Entry 8H40 (electron microscopy, 3.60 A resolution); this record covers chains 2 and G of the 11 polymer chains in the assembly.

# Chain 2
Molecule: 125-nt DNA strand
Sequence (125 nucleotides; each row starts with the number of its first residue):
     1 CCTGCATCCG TGAGTCGAGG GTAATAACAG AAAAATTTTC CTGAATTTTG TATAAGTAGC
    61 TACAAAATTC TCGTATTAAT GCGTTTTTTG CATAGAGAAT ATGCGTTTTT TGCATTACAC
   121 TTAAC
Unresolved in the structure: 1-2, 14-25, 69-125

# Chain G
Molecule: RNA polymerase sigma factor SigA
UniProt: P26683 (SIGA_NOSS1); residues 1-390 here = UniProt positions 1-390
Amino-acid sequence (390 residues; row label = number of the first residue in the row):
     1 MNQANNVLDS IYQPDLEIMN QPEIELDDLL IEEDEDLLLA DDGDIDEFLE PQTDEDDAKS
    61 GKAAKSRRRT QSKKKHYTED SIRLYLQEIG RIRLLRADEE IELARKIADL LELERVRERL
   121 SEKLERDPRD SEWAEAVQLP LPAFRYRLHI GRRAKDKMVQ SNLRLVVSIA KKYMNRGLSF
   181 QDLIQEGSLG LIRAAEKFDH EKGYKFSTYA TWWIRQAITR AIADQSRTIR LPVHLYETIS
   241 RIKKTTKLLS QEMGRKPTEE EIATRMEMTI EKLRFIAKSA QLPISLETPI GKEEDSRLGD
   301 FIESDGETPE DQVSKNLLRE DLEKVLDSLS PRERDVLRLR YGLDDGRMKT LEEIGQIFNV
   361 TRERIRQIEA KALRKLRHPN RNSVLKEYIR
Unresolved in the structure: 1-76
Curated features (UniProtKB/Swiss-Prot):
  - DNA-binding region: Leu351 to Ala370 (H-T-H motif)
  - motif: Asp182 to Gln185 (Interaction with polymerase core subunit RpoC)

# How chain 2 and chain G interact
Residue-residue contacts (9):
  DA26(2) - Arg176(G)  salt bridge to the phosphate
  DA26(2) - Glu237(G)  phosphate contact
  DA27(2) - Gln216(G)  base contact
  DA27(2) - Glu237(G)  phosphate contact
  DC28(2) - Glu237(G)  base contact
  DT46(2) - Glu352(G)  phosphate contact
  DT47(2) - Leu351(G)  phosphate contact
  DT47(2) - Glu352(G)  phosphate contact
  DT48(2) - Arg366(G)  salt bridge to the phosphate
Also at the interface, not in a pair above, chain G (8 interface residues in all): Thr219, Ser240

# In short
6 residues of chain 2 and 8 residues of chain G are in contact, with 2 salt bridges. Polar contacts include
DA26(2)-Arg176(G) and DT48(2)-Arg366(G).
Chain 2 is a 125-nt DNA strand and chain G is RNA polymerase sigma factor SigA; the structure, Cryo-EM
structure of the transcription activation complex NtcA-TAC, was determined by electron microscopy, deposited
together with 8H3V and 8H3Z.
